PDB entry 4N84 | X-ray diffraction, 2.50 A resolution | chains B and E of the 4 polymer chains in the assembly

Chain B:
Molecule: 14-3-3 protein zeta/delta
From: Homo sapiens
UniProt: P63104 (1433Z_HUMAN); numbering as in UniProt; present here: 1-204, 206-230
Chain sequence (230 residues; row label = number of the first residue in the row; note: 1 number in that range is skipped by the numbering (no residue carries it; nothing is unmodelled there); numbering starts at 0):
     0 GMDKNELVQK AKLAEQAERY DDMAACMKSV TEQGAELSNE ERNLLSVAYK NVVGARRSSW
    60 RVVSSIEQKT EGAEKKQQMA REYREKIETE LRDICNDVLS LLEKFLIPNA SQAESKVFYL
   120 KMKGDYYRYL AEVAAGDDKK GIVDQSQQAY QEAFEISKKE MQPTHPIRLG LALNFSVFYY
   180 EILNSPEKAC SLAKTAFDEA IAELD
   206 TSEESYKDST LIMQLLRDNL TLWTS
Unresolved in the structure: 71-72, 206-207
Sequence notes: expression tag (0)

Chain E:
Molecule: Exoenzyme S
Notes: fragment: modified peptide
UniProt: Q93SQ3 (Q93SQ3_PSEAI); residues 421-430 here = UniProt positions 421-430
Chain sequence (10 residues; numbered 421 to 430; the number before each row is that of its first residue):
   421 GXLDXLDLAS
Sequence notes: engineered mutation MKD_422 (Leu in Q93SQ3), MKD_425 (Ala in Q93SQ3)
Modified residues: MKD ((2S)-2-amino-2-methyloctanoic acid) at position 422; MKD ((2S)-2-amino-2-methyloctanoic acid) at position 425
Covalent attachments: covalent link MKD_422-MKD_425

How chain B and chain E interact:
Residue-residue contacts (26):
  Arg41(B) - MKD_425(E)
  Asn42(B) - MKD_425(E)
  Ser45(B) - MKD_425(E)
  Val46(B) - MKD_425(E)
  Lys49(B) - Asp424(E)  salt bridge
  Lys49(B) - Asp427(E)  salt bridge
  Phe117(B) - MKD_425(E)
  Phe117(B) - Leu426(E)  hydrophobic
  Lys120(B) - Leu426(E)  hydrogen bond (side chain-backbone)
  Arg127(B) - Ala429(E)
  Tyr128(B) - Asp427(E)  hydrogen bond
  Pro165(B) - MKD_422(E)
  Pro165(B) - Leu426(E)
  Ile166(B) - MKD_422(E)
  Gly169(B) - Leu428(E)
  Leu172(B) - Leu428(E)  hydrophobic
  Leu172(B) - Ala429(E)
  Asn173(B) - Asp427(E)  hydrogen bond (side chain-backbone)
  Asn173(B) - Leu428(E)
  Asn173(B) - Ala429(E)  hydrogen bond (side chain-backbone)
  Val176(B) - Ala429(E)  hydrophobic
  Asp213(B) - MKD_422(E)
  Asp213(B) - Leu423(E)
  Leu216(B) - Leu423(E)  hydrophobic
  Leu220(B) - Leu428(E)  hydrophobic
  Asn224(B) - Ser430(E)  hydrogen bond (side chain-backbone)
Other interface residues (no listed pair), chain B (22 interface residues in all): Asp124, Tyr125, Ile217

Summary:
The interface between chain B and chain E involves 22 residues on one side and 9 on the other; the contacts
include 5 hydrogen bonds and 2 salt bridges. Polar pairs include Lys49(B)-Asp424(E), Lys49(B)-Asp427(E) and
Lys120(B)-Leu426(E).
Here chain B is 14-3-3 protein zeta/delta (Homo sapiens) and chain E is Exoenzyme S. Entry 4N84 (Crystal
structure of 14-3-3zeta in complex with a 12-carbon-linker cyclic peptide derived from ExoS) was determined by
X-ray diffraction (same publication as 4N7G and 4N7Y).
